Entry 2ERE (X-ray diffraction, 3.00 A resolution); this record covers chains C and B of the 4 polymer chains in the assembly.

Chain C:
Molecule: 15-nt DNA strand
Sequence (15 nucleotides; row label = number of the first residue in the row):
     1 TTGCCGGTAC CGGCA

Chain B:
Protein: Regulatory protein LEU3
From: Saccharomyces cerevisiae
UniProtKB: P08638 (LEUR_YEAST); residue numbers follow UniProt; this construct covers 32-103
Sequence (72 residues; row label = number of the first residue in the row):
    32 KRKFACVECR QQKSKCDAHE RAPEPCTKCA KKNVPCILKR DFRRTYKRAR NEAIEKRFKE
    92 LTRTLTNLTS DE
Disordered / not traced: 32-34, 51-55, 100-103
Metal / ion sites: Zn2+ site 1: Cys-37, Cys-57, Cys-60, Cys-67; Zn2+ site 2: Cys-37, Cys-40, Cys-47, Cys-57
UniProt features mapped onto this chain:
  - DNA-binding region: Cys-37 to Cys-67 (Zn(2)-C6 fungal-type)

Interface between chain C and chain B:
Contacting residue pairs (15; chain C residue first):
  DA9(C) / Gln-43(B)  sugar contact
  DC10(C) / Gln-43(B)  hydrogen bond to the phosphate
  DC10(C) / Arg-75(B)  sugar contact
  DC10(C) / Lys-78(B)  salt bridge to the phosphate
  DC10(C) / Arg-79(B)  phosphate contact
  DC11(C) / Gln-43(B)  hydrogen bond to the base
  DC11(C) / Lys-44(B)  base contact
  DC11(C) / Arg-75(B)  salt bridge to the phosphate
  DC11(C) / Thr-76(B)  phosphate contact
  DC11(C) / Tyr-77(B)  phosphate contact
  DC11(C) / Lys-78(B)  hydrogen bond to the phosphate
  DC11(C) / Arg-79(B)  hydrogen bond to the phosphate
  DG12(C) / Lys-44(B)  hydrogen bond to the base
  DG12(C) / Tyr-77(B)  phosphate contact
  DG13(C) / Lys-44(B)  hydrogen bond to the base
Interface residues without a listed pair, chain B (9 interface residues in all): Gln-42, Ala-80

Summary:
Chain C and chain B form an interface of 5 and 9 residues respectively, with 6 hydrogen bonds and 2 salt
bridges. Polar contacts include DC11(C)/Gln-43(B), DG12(C)/Lys-44(B) and DG13(C)/Lys-44(B). The Zn2+ site 1 is
built by Cys-37(B), Cys-57(B), Cys-60(B) and Cys-67(B).
Here chain C is a 15-nt DNA strand and chain B is Regulatory protein LEU3 (Saccharomyces cerevisiae). Entry
2ERE (Crystal Structure of a Leu3 DNA-binding domain complexed with a 15mer DNA duplex) was determined by
X-ray diffraction, deposited together with 2ER8 and 2ERG.
